7YKT - chains C and D of the 6 polymer chains in the assembly; structure by electron microscopy, 5.90 A resolution (low resolution: residue-level contacts below are approximate; hydrogen-bond / salt-bridge calls are withheld).

[Chain C (and D)]
Name: ATPase family gene 2 protein
Source organism: Saccharomyces cerevisiae
Notes: EC 3.6.4.10; chain D of this document is another copy of the same molecule, construct and numbering; everything in this record applies to it too
Reference sequence: P32794 (AFG2_YEAST); residues 1-780 here = UniProt positions 1-780
Amino-acid sequence (780 residues; row label = number of the first residue in the row):
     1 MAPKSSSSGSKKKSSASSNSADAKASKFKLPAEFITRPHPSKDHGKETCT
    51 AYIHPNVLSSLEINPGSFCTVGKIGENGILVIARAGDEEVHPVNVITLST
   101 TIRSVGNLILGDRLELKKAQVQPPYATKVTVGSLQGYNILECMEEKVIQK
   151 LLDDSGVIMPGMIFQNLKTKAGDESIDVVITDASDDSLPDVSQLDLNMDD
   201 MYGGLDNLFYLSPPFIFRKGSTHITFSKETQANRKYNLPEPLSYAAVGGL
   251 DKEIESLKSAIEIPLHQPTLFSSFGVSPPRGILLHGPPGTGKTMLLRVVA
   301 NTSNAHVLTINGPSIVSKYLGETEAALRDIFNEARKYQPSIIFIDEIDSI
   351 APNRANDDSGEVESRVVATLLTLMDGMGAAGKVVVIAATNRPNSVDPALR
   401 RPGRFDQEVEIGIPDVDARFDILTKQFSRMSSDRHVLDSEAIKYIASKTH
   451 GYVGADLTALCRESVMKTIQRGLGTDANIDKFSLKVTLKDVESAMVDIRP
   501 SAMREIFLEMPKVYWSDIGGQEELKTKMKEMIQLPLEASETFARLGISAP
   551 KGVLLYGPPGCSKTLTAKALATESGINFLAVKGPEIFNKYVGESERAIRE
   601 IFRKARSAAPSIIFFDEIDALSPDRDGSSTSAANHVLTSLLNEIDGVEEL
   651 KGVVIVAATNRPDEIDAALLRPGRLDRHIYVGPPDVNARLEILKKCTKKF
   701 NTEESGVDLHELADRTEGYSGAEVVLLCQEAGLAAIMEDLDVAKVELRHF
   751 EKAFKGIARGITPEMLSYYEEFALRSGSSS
Not modelled in the structure: 1-28, 206-219, 777-780 (chain D: 1-27, 206-219, 777-780)
Residues lining bound ligands:
  - ADP (adenosine-5'-diphosphate): Asp517, Pro559, Gly560, Cys561, Ser562, Lys563, Thr564, Leu565, Lys568, Asp616, Glu617, Ile692, Lys695, Val725
  - ATP (adenosine-5'-triphosphate): Ala246, Val247, Gly248, Pro287, Pro288, Gly289, Thr290, Gly291, Lys292, Thr293, Met294, Arg297, Ile422, Gln426, Arg429, Gly454, Ala455, Thr458
Swiss-Prot annotation at these positions:
  - binding site (ATP): Gly286 to Thr293, Gly557 to Thr564
  - mutagenesis: Phe343 (F343L: In dgr1-sup*; moderate loss of catalytic activity. No growth defect. Restores growth and formation of 60S ribosomal subunit maturation but not catalytic activity or oligomerization ...), Glu346 (E346Q: Reduces basal and RLP24-dependent ATPase activity. Increases interaction with RLP24. Slightly reduces RLP24 release. Does not affect composition of pre-60S ribosomal particles or growth), Leu457 (L457S: In afg2-18, drg1-18 or drg1-ts; temperature sensitive mutant. At the restrictive temperature of 37 degrees Celsius, impaired growth ...), Cys561 to Ser562 (Increases ATPase activity and reduces affinity for ATP. Mild defect in oligomerization), Cys561 (C561T: In drg1-11; severe loss of ATPase activity. Severe loss of oligomerization. Resistant to diazaborine-mediated growth inhibition), Ser562 (S562G: Increases ATPase activity. Loss of oligomerization), Ala569 (A569V: In drg1-3; resistant to diazaborine-mediated growth inhibition), Glu617 (E617Q: Increases basal ATPase activity. Reduces RLP24-mediated activation. Does not affect interaction with RLP24 ...), Val725 (V725E: In drg1-1; slight loss of ATPase activity. No effect on affinity for ATP or oligomerization. Resistant to diazaborine-mediated growth inhibition ...)

[How chain C and chain D interact]
Contacting residue pairs - 58 pairs, chain C then chain D:
  Gly75(C) - Asn332(D)
  Asn77(C) - Lys336(D)
  Arg234(C) - Ser272(D)
  Arg234(C) - Gly275(D)
  Asn237(C) - Ala380(D)
  Asn311(C) - Arg328(D)
  Pro313(C) - Arg365(D)
  Ser314(C) - Arg328(D)
  Val316(C) - Leu320(D)
  Ser317(C) - Leu320(D)
  Lys318(C) - Leu320(D)
  Glu346(C) - Ala368(D)
  Arg434(C) - Ser272(D)
  Arg434(C) - Ser273(D)
  Arg434(C) - Phe274(D)
  Arg434(C) - Gly275(D)
  Arg462(C) - Val276(D)
  Arg462(C) - Ser277(D)
  Arg462(C) - Pro278(D)
  Arg462(C) - Pro279(D)
  Arg462(C) - Gly403(D)
  Val465(C) - Phe274(D)
  Val465(C) - Val276(D)
  Met466(C) - Phe271(D)
  Met466(C) - Pro279(D)
  Met466(C) - Asp406(D)
  Ile469(C) - Phe274(D)
  Lys481(C) - Leu270(D)
  Lys481(C) - Ser273(D)
  Lys485(C) - Phe274(D)
  Ile498(C) - Pro402(D)
  Lys582(C) - Val647(D)
  Pro584(C) - Thr638(D)
  Phe587(C) - His635(D)
  Asn588(C) - Arg596(D)
  Lys589(C) - Val591(D)
  Lys589(C) - Arg596(D)
  Tyr590(C) - Asn356(D)
  Arg661(C) - Arg625(D)
  Lys699(C) - Arg544(D)
  Lys699(C) - Leu545(D)
  Phe700(C) - Leu545(D)
  Glu723(C) - Pro672(D)
  Leu726(C) - Pro672(D)
  Leu726(C) - Gly673(D)
  Gln729(C) - Ile547(D)
  Gln729(C) - Ser548(D)
  Gly732(C) - Ile547(D)
  Leu733(C) - Leu534(D)
  Leu733(C) - Phe542(D)
  Ile736(C) - Leu534(D)
  Ile736(C) - Phe542(D)
  Met737(C) - Glu530(D)
  Leu740(C) - Glu537(D)
  Asp741(C) - Arg544(D)
  Gly756(C) - Ser776(D)
  Ala758(C) - Ser776(D)
  Gly760(C) - Arg671(D)
Also at the interface, not in a pair above, chain C (51 interface residues in all): Glu76, Tyr319, Met430, Ala459, Cys461, Phe482, Pro511, Glu730, Val742, Ile757, Arg759
Also at the interface, not in a pair above, chain D (48 interface residues in all): Lys318, Tyr319, Ala379, Gly381, Thr541, Pro550, Gly592, Arg677, Arg775

[Overview]
51 residues of chain C face 48 of chain D across their interface. Bound to chain C: ATP and ADP. Curated
annotation (UniProt) lists 16 ATP-binding residues and 8 mutagenesis sites on chain C.
Both chains are ATPase family gene 2 protein (Saccharomyces cerevisiae). Entry 7YKT (Cryo-EM structure of Drg1
hexamer in helical state treated with ADP/AMPPNP/benzo-diazaborine) was determined by electron microscopy,
deposited together with 7WBB, 7WD3, 7YKK, 7YKL and 7YKZ.
